5V30 - chains A and B; structure by X-ray diffraction, 3.15 A resolution.

Chain A (and B):
Molecule: Transcriptional regulator
From: Porphyromonas gingivalis
Notes: chain B of this document is another copy of the same molecule, construct and numbering; everything in this record applies to it too
UniProtKB: A0A134DM59 (A0A134DM59_PORGN); numbering as in UniProt (aligned over 2-155)
Amino-acid sequence (154 residues; numbered 2 to 155; the number before each row is that of its first residue):
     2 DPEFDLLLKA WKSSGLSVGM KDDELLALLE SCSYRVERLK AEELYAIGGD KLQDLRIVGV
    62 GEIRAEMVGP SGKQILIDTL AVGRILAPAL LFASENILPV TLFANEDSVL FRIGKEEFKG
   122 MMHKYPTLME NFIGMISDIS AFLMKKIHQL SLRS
Unresolved in the structure: 154-155

Chain A / chain B interface:
Residue-residue contacts (80; chain A residue first):
  Met68(A) with Met145(B), hydrophobic
  Gly70(A) with His149(B)
  Pro71(A) with Lys146(B); His149(B)
  Ile76(A) with Met145(B); His149(B)
  Leu77(A) with Met145(B), hydrophobic
  Ala90(A) with Ser138(B); Ser141(B)
  Leu91(A) with Met145(B), hydrophobic
  Phe93(A) with Ile134(B), hydrophobic; Gly135(B); Ser138(B)
  Ala94(A) with Ser138(B); Asp139(B)
  Ser95(A) with Asp139(B), hydrogen bond
  Glu96(A) with Asp139(B), hydrogen bond (backbone-side chain); Ala142(B)
  Asn97(A) with Ala142(B); Phe143(B); Lys146(B)
  Leu99(A) with Met145(B), hydrophobic
  Lys120(A) with Pro127(B), hydrogen bond (side chain-backbone); Met130(B); Glu131(B)
  Met123(A) with Ile134(B), hydrophobic
  His124(A) with His124(B), hydrogen bond (side chain-backbone); Pro127(B)
  Pro127(A) with Lys120(B); His124(B)
  Met130(A) with Lys120(B); Met123(B), hydrophobic; Met130(B), hydrophobic
  Glu131(A) with Lys116(B); Lys120(B), salt bridge
  Ile134(A) with Phe93(B), hydrophobic; Met123(B), hydrophobic; Ile134(B), hydrophobic
  Gly135(A) with Phe93(B)
  Ile137(A) with Ile137(B), hydrophobic; Ser138(B); Ser141(B)
  Ser138(A) with Ala90(B), hydrogen bond (side chain-backbone); Phe93(B); Ala94(B); Ile137(B)
  Asp139(A) with Ala94(B); Ser95(B), hydrogen bond (side chain-backbone); Glu96(B)
  Ser141(A) with Ala90(B); Ser141(B), hydrogen bond; Leu144(B)
  Ala142(A) with Leu91(B), hydrophobic; Glu96(B); Asn97(B)
  Phe143(A) with Asn97(B)
  Leu144(A) with Ser141(B); Leu144(B), hydrophobic; Met145(B), hydrophobic; Ile148(B), hydrophobic
  Met145(A) with Ile76(B); Leu77(B), hydrophobic; Leu91(B), hydrophobic; Leu99(B); Leu144(B), hydrophobic
  Lys146(A) with Pro71(B); Asn97(B), hydrogen bond; Leu99(B)
  Ile148(A) with Leu144(B), hydrophobic; Ile148(B), hydrophobic
  His149(A) with Gly70(B); Pro71(B); Ser72(B); Gly73(B); Lys74(B), hydrogen bond (backbone-side chain)
  Leu151(A) with Leu151(B); Ser152(B)
  Ser152(A) with Lys74(B), hydrogen bond (backbone-side chain); Leu151(B)
  Leu153(A) with Lys74(B)
Other interface residues (no listed pair), chain A (42 interface residues in all): Lys74, Glu117, Thr128, Phe133, Ile140, Lys147, Gln150
Other interface residues (no listed pair), chain B (43 interface residues in all): Met68, Glu117, Lys125, Thr128, Phe133, Lys147

In short:
The interface between chain A and chain B involves 42 residues on one side and 43 on the other; the contacts
include 10 hydrogen bonds and 1 salt bridge. Polar pairs include Glu131(A)-Lys120(B), Ser95(A)-Asp139(B) and
Glu96(A)-Asp139(B).
Chain A and chain B are both Transcriptional regulator (Porphyromonas gingivalis); the structure, Crystal
structure of the sensor domain of the transcriptional regulator HcpR from Porphyromonas Gingivalis, was
determined by X-ray diffraction, deposited together with 6NP6.
